1I3Z - chains A and B; structure by X-ray diffraction, 2.15 A resolution.

# Chain A
Name: Ews/FLI1 activated transcript 2
From: Mus musculus
Notes: fragment: sh2 domain (residues 1-103)
Reference sequence: O35324 (EAT2_MOUSE); residue numbers follow UniProt; this construct covers 1-103
Sequence (103 residues; numbered 1 to 103; the number before each row is that of its first residue):
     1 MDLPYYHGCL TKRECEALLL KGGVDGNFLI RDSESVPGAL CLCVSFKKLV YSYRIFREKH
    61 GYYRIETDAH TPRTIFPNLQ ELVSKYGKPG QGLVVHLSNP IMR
What the authors report for this chain:
  - specificity-determining residues: Cys-15 (proposed by the authors, not directly observed)

# Chain B
Name: Signaling lymphocytic activation molecule
Sequence (14 residues; each row starts with the number of its first residue):
   273 VEKKSLTIYA QVQK
Unresolved in the structure: 273-276
Construct notes: modified residue (281)
Modified positions: Tyr-281 (o-phosphotyrosine; PTR)
What the authors report for this chain:
  - post-translational modification sites: Tyr-281
  - mutagenesis - Y281F: abolished binding to Ews/FLI1 activated transcript 2 (chain A)

# Chain A / chain B interface
Residue-residue contacts (44):
  Lys-12(A) / Ser-277(B)
  Lys-12(A) / Thr-279(B)
  Glu-16(A) / Ser-277(B)
  Glu-16(A) / Leu-278(B)  hydrogen bond (side chain-backbone)
  Glu-16(A) / Thr-279(B)  hydrogen bond
  Arg-31(A) / Tyr-281(B)
  Ser-33(A) / Tyr-281(B)
  Glu-34(A) / Tyr-281(B)
  Ser-35(A) / Tyr-281(B)
  Cys-41(A) / Tyr-281(B)
  Leu-49(A) / Leu-278(B)
  Leu-49(A) / Ile-280(B)  hydrophobic
  Val-50(A) / Leu-278(B)  hydrogen bond (backbone-backbone)
  Val-50(A) / Thr-279(B)
  Val-50(A) / Ile-280(B)  hydrogen bond (backbone-backbone)
  Tyr-51(A) / Ile-280(B)
  Ser-52(A) / Thr-279(B)
  Ser-52(A) / Ile-280(B)  hydrogen bond (backbone-backbone)
  Ser-52(A) / Tyr-281(B)
  Ser-52(A) / Ala-282(B)  hydrogen bond (backbone-backbone)
  Tyr-53(A) / Ala-282(B)
  Tyr-53(A) / Gln-283(B)
  Tyr-53(A) / Val-284(B)  hydrophobic
  Arg-54(A) / Tyr-281(B)
  Ile-65(A) / Val-284(B)  hydrophobic
  Glu-66(A) / Gln-283(B)
  Glu-66(A) / Val-284(B)  hydrogen bond (backbone-backbone)
  Thr-67(A) / Gln-283(B)
  Thr-67(A) / Val-284(B)
  Asp-68(A) / Gln-283(B)
  Asp-68(A) / Val-284(B)  hydrogen bond (backbone-backbone)
  Asp-68(A) / Gln-285(B)
  Ala-69(A) / Gln-283(B)
  Thr-71(A) / Val-284(B)
  Thr-71(A) / Gln-285(B)
  Thr-71(A) / Lys-286(B)
  Tyr-86(A) / Val-284(B)
  Gly-90(A) / Lys-286(B)
  Gln-91(A) / Val-284(B)
  Gln-91(A) / Lys-286(B)
  Gly-92(A) / Val-284(B)
  Gly-92(A) / Gln-285(B)  hydrogen bond (backbone-backbone)
  Gly-92(A) / Lys-286(B)
  Leu-93(A) / Val-284(B)  hydrophobic
Also at the interface, not in a pair above, chain A (27 interface residues in all): Leu-20, Asp-32, Val-36
The authors on this interface:
  - pairs named by the authors: Glu-16(A)/Thr-279(B) (hydrogen bond), Arg-31(A)/Thr-279(B) (water-mediated contact), Arg-31(A)/Tyr-281(B) (hydrogen bond), Arg-54(A)/Tyr-281(B) (hydrogen bond)
  - interface residues, chain A: Leu-49(A), Tyr-51(A)
  - interface residues, chain B: Val-284(B)

# Summary
Chain A and chain B form an interface of 27 and 10 residues respectively, with 9 hydrogen bonds. Among the
polar pairs are Glu-16(A)/Leu-278(B), Glu-16(A)/Thr-279(B) and Val-50(A)/Leu-278(B). The paper describes
hydrogen bonds between Glu-16(A) and Thr-279(B), Arg-31(A) and Tyr-281(B) and Arg-54(A) and Tyr-281(B); a
water-mediated contact between Arg-31(A) and Thr-279(B). The paper reports that Y281F of chain B abolishes
binding to Ews/FLI1 activated transcript 2 (chain A); interface residues Leu-49(A), Tyr-51(A) and Val-284(B).
Here chain A is Ews/FLI1 activated transcript 2 (Mus musculus) and chain B is Signaling lymphocytic activation
molecule. Entry 1I3Z (Murine EAT2 SH2 domain in complex with slam phosphopeptide) was determined by X-ray
diffraction.
